PDB entry 6ZG3 | X-ray diffraction, 2.80 A resolution | chains H and I of the 5 polymer chains in the assembly

== Chain H ==
Molecule: Conserved hypothetical membrane protein
Source organism: Lactobacillus delbrueckii subsp. bulgaricus ATCC 11842
UniProtKB: Q1GBG0 (Q1GBG0_LACDA); residues 1-207 here = UniProt positions 1-207
Amino-acid sequence (215 residues; each row starts with the number of its first residue):
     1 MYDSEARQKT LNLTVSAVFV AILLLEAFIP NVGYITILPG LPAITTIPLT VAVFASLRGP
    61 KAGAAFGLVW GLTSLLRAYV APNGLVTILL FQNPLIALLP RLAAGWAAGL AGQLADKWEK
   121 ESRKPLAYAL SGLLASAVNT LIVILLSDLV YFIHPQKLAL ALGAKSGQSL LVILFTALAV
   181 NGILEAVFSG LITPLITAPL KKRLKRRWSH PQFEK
Unresolved in the structure: 208-215
Construct notes: expression tag (208-215)
From the paper describing this entry:
  - binding site for citric acid: R101

== Chain I ==
Molecule: Putative cobalt ABC transporter, permease protein
Source organism: Lactobacillus delbrueckii subsp. bulgaricus ATCC 11842
UniProtKB: Q1GBI8 (Q1GBI8_LACDA); residue numbers follow UniProt; this construct covers 1-265
Amino-acid sequence (265 residues; numbered 1 to 265; the number before each row is that of its first residue):
     1 MSKIIIGRYL PGTTFVYRVD PRAKLLTTFY FIIMIFLANN WVSYLVISIF GLAYVFATGL
    61 KARVFWDGVK PMIWMIVFTS LLQTFFMAGG KVYWHWWIFT LSSEGLINGL YVFIRFAMII
   121 LVSTVMTVTT KPLEIADAME WMLTPLKLFK VNVGMISLVI SIALRFVPTL FDQTVKIMNA
   181 QRSRGADFND GGLVKRAKSV VPMLVPLFID SLEVALDLST AMESRGYKGS EGRTRYRILE
   241 WSKVDLIPVA YCLLLTILMI TTRKH
Unresolved in the structure: 1-5

== Interface between chain H and chain I ==
Pairs across the interface (74):
  R7(H) with E223(I)
  T10(H) with M222(I); Y227(I)
  L11(H) with A215(I); L216(I), hydrophobic; S219(I)
  L13(H) with M155(I), hydrophobic; L158(I), hydrophobic; V159(I); I162(I), hydrophobic; Y227(I)
  T14(H) with A215(I), hydrogen bond (side chain-backbone); L218(I); S219(I); M222(I)
  V15(H) with A215(I)
  S16(H) with V159(I)
  A17(H) with V159(I), hydrophobic; I162(I), hydrophobic; A163(I)
  V18(H) with S211(I); V214(I), hydrophobic
  F19(H) with F208(I), hydrophobic
  V20(H) with V159(I), hydrophobic; A163(I), hydrophobic
  A21(H) with A163(I); V167(I), hydrophobic
  I22(H) with S211(I)
  L25(H) with V167(I); L170(I); F171(I)
  V32(H) with M178(I), hydrophobic
  G33(H) with V200(I)
  I35(H) with L193(I), hydrophobic; R196(I)
  I37(H) with L193(I), hydrophobic
  L49(H) with L204(I), hydrophobic
  V53(H) with F208(I), hydrophobic
  Y79(H) with F36(I), hydrophobic; I119(I)
  V80(H) with I120(I); S123(I)
  A81(H) with M72(I), hydrophobic
  P82(H) with M72(I); M75(I); F116(I), hydrophobic
  N83(H) with M75(I)
  G84(H) with M75(I)
  L85(H) with M75(I); L82(I), hydrophobic
  I88(H) with T79(I); F116(I), hydrophobic
  L160(H) with L82(I); Q83(I); F86(I)
  A161(H) with Q83(I)
  L162(H) with M87(I), hydrophobic
  L184(H) with L193(I), hydrophobic
  F188(H) with A197(I), hydrophobic
  I192(H) with V200(I), hydrophobic
  L195(H) with V201(I), hydrophobic; V205(I)
  I196(H) with L204(I), hydrophobic; F208(I), hydrophobic
  P199(H) with V205(I), hydrophobic; I209(I)
  L200(H) with F208(I), hydrophobic; I209(I), hydrophobic; L212(I)
  R203(H) with I209(I); E213(I), salt bridge
  L204(H) with L212(I), hydrophobic
  R207(H) with L216(I), hydrogen bond (side chain-backbone); T220(I)
Other interface residues (no listed pair), chain H (49 interface residues in all): A6, L24, I29, T36, T50, Q92, A159, S166
Other interface residues (no listed pair), chain I (47 interface residues in all): L164, F166, F188, M203, L207

== In short ==
The interface between chain H and chain I involves 49 residues on one side and 47 on the other, with 2
hydrogen bonds and 1 salt bridge. Polar pairs include R203(H)-E213(I), T14(H)-A215(I) and R207(H)-L216(I). The
paper reports a binding site for citric acid at R101(H).
Chain H is Conserved hypothetical membrane protein and chain I is Putative cobalt ABC transporter, permease
protein, both from Lactobacillus delbrueckii subsp. bulgaricus ATCC 11842; the structure, the structure of ECF
PanT transporter in a complex with a nanobody, was determined by X-ray diffraction.
